PDB entry 4I5D | X-ray diffraction, 2.40 A resolution | chains B and C of the 4 polymer chains in the assembly

== Chain B (and C) ==
Molecule: Alclohol dehydrogenase/short-chain dehydrogenase
Organism: Ralstonia sp
Notes: chain C of this document is another copy of the same molecule, construct and numbering; everything in this record applies to it too
Reference sequence: C0IR58 (C0IR58_9RALS); residue numbers follow UniProt; this construct covers 2-249
Sequence (262 residues; numbered -12 to 249; the number before each row is that of its first residue; numbers below 1 keep their minus sign (Met-12 is residue -12)):
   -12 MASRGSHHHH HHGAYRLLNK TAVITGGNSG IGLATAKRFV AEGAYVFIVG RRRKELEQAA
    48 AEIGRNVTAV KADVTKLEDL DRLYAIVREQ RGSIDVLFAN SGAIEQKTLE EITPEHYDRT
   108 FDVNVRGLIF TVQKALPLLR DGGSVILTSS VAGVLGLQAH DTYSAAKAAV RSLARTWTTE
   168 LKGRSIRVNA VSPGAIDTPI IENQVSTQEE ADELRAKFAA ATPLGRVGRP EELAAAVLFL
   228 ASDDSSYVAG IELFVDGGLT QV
Unresolved in the structure: -12 to 0, 187-202
Differences from the reference sequence: expression tag (-12 to 1)

== How chain B and chain C interact ==
Pairs across the interface (75; chain B residue first):
  Thr95(B) - Glu167(C)
  Leu96(B) - Ile116(C)
  Leu96(B) - Val119(C)  hydrophobic
  Leu96(B) - Gln120(C)  hydrogen bond (backbone-side chain)
  Leu96(B) - Leu123(C)  hydrophobic
  Leu96(B) - Trp164(C)
  Leu96(B) - Glu167(C)  hydrogen bond (backbone-side chain)
  Glu97(B) - Gln120(C)  hydrogen bond (backbone-side chain)
  Glu97(B) - Leu123(C)
  Ile99(B) - Ile116(C)  hydrophobic
  Ile99(B) - Phe117(C)
  Ile99(B) - Gln120(C)  hydrogen bond (backbone-side chain)
  Pro101(B) - Arg113(C)
  Pro101(B) - Phe117(C)
  Tyr104(B) - Phe108(C)  hydrogen bond (side chain-backbone)
  Tyr104(B) - Val112(C)
  Tyr104(B) - Arg113(C)
  Tyr104(B) - Ile116(C)  hydrophobic
  Asp105(B) - Arg113(C)  salt bridge
  Phe108(B) - Tyr104(C)  hydrogen bond (backbone-side chain)
  Phe108(B) - Phe108(C)  hydrophobic
  Phe108(B) - Val112(C)  hydrophobic
  Val112(B) - Tyr104(C)
  Val112(B) - Phe108(C)  hydrophobic
  Arg113(B) - Pro101(C)
  Arg113(B) - Tyr104(C)
  Arg113(B) - Asp105(C)  salt bridge
  Ile116(B) - Leu96(C)
  Ile116(B) - Ile99(C)  hydrophobic
  Phe117(B) - Ile99(C)
  Phe117(B) - Pro101(C)
  Val119(B) - Leu96(C)  hydrophobic
  Gln120(B) - Leu96(C)  hydrogen bond (side chain-backbone)
  Gln120(B) - Glu97(C)  hydrogen bond (side chain-backbone)
  Gln120(B) - Ile99(C)  hydrogen bond (side chain-backbone)
  Leu123(B) - Leu96(C)  hydrophobic
  Leu123(B) - Glu97(C)
  Val141(B) - Arg162(C)  hydrogen bond (backbone-side chain)
  Leu142(B) - Arg162(C)
  Gly143(B) - Arg162(C)
  Gly143(B) - Thr163(C)
  Gly143(B) - Thr166(C)  hydrogen bond (backbone-side chain)
  Leu144(B) - Thr163(C)
  Gln145(B) - Thr166(C)
  Gln145(B) - Glu167(C)
  Ala146(B) - Glu167(C)  hydrogen bond (backbone-side chain)
  Asp148(B) - Leu160(C)
  Asp148(B) - Thr163(C)
  Asp148(B) - Trp164(C)  hydrogen bond
  Asp148(B) - Glu167(C)
  Ser151(B) - Ser159(C)  hydrogen bond (backbone-side chain)
  Ala152(B) - Ala156(C)
  Ala152(B) - Ser159(C)  hydrogen bond (backbone-side chain)
  Ala155(B) - Ala155(C)
  Ala155(B) - Ser159(C)
  Ala156(B) - Ala152(C)
  Ser159(B) - Ser151(C)  hydrogen bond (side chain-backbone)
  Ser159(B) - Ala152(C)  hydrogen bond (side chain-backbone)
  Ser159(B) - Ala155(C)
  Leu160(B) - Asp148(C)
  Arg162(B) - Val141(C)  hydrogen bond (side chain-backbone)
  Arg162(B) - Leu142(C)
  Arg162(B) - Gly143(C)
  Thr163(B) - Gly143(C)
  Thr163(B) - Leu144(C)
  Thr163(B) - Asp148(C)
  Trp164(B) - Leu96(C)
  Trp164(B) - Asp148(C)  hydrogen bond
  Thr166(B) - Gly143(C)  hydrogen bond (side chain-backbone)
  Thr166(B) - Gln145(C)
  Glu167(B) - Thr95(C)
  Glu167(B) - Leu96(C)  hydrogen bond (side chain-backbone)
  Glu167(B) - Gln145(C)
  Glu167(B) - Ala146(C)  hydrogen bond (side chain-backbone)
  Glu167(B) - Asp148(C)
Also at the interface, not in a pair above, chain B (40 interface residues in all): Leu64, Lys94, Glu98, Thr100, Gly140, His147, Thr149
Also at the interface, not in a pair above, chain C (39 interface residues in all): Leu64, Lys94, Glu98, Thr100, His147, Thr149

== Overview ==
Chain B and chain C form an interface of 40 and 39 residues respectively; the contacts include 22 hydrogen
bonds and 2 salt bridges. Polar contacts include Asp105(B)-Arg113(C), Leu96(B)-Gln120(C) and
Leu96(B)-Glu167(C).
Chain B and chain C are both Alclohol dehydrogenase/short-chain dehydrogenase (Ralstonia sp); the structure,
Crystal structure of Ralstonia sp. alcohol dehydrogenase in its apo form, was determined by X-ray diffraction
together with 4I5E, 4I5F and 4I5G from the same study.
